PDB entry 3HOU | X-ray diffraction, 3.20 A resolution | chains C and K of the 15 polymer chains in the assembly

# Chain C
Molecule: DNA-directed RNA polymerase II subunit RPB3
Organism: Saccharomyces cerevisiae
Notes: EC 2.7.7.6
UniProt: P16370 (RPB3_YEAST); residues 1-318 here = UniProt positions 1-318
Chain sequence (318 residues; row label = number of the first residue in the row):
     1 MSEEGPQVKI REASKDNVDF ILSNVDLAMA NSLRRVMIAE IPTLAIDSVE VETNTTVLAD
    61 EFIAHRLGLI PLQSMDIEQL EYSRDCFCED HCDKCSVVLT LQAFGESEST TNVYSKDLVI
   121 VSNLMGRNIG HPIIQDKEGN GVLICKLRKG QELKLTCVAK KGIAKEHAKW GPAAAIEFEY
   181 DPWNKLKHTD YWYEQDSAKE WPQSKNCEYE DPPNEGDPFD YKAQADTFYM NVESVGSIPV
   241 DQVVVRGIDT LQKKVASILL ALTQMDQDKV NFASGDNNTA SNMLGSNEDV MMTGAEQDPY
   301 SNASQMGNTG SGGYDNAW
Not modelled in the structure: 1-2, 269-318
Ion coordination: Zn2+: Cys86, Cys88, Cys92, Cys95
Swiss-Prot annotation at these positions:
  - binding site (Zn(2+)): Cys86, Cys88, Cys92, Cys95
  - modified residue: Ser2 (N-acetylserine)
  - natural variant: Ala30 (A30D: In mutant RPB3-1)
  - mutagenesis: Lys9 (K9E: Transcript termination readthrough)

# Chain K
Molecule: DNA-directed RNA polymerase II subunit RPB11
Organism: Saccharomyces cerevisiae
Notes: EC 2.7.7.6
UniProt: P38902 (RPB11_YEAST); numbering as in UniProt (aligned over 1-120)
Chain sequence (120 residues; row label = number of the first residue in the row):
     1 MNAPDRFELF LLGEGESKLK IDPDTKAPNA VVITFEKEDH TLGNLIRAEL LNDRKVLFAA
    61 YKVEHPFFAR FKLRIQTTEG YDPKDALKNA CNSIINKLGA LKTNFETEWN LQTLAADDAF
Not modelled in the structure: 115-120
Swiss-Prot annotation at these positions:
  - mutagenesis: Glu108 (E108G/V: Transcript termination readthrough; E108K: Transcript termination readthrough. Lethal), Leu111 (L111P: Transcript termination readthrough), Leu114 (L114P: Transcript termination readthrough)

# Chain C / chain K interface
Pairs across the interface (81):
  Glu3(C) - Thr103(K)
  Glu3(C) - Asn104(K)
  Glu4(C) - Asn104(K)
  Gly5(C) - Ala100(K)
  Pro6(C) - Lys97(K)
  Pro6(C) - Leu101(K)
  Gln7(C) - Asn104(K)
  Val8(C) - Phe105(K)  hydrophobic
  Val8(C) - Glu108(K)
  Lys9(C) - Glu108(K)
  Ile10(C) - Phe105(K)  hydrophobic
  Ile10(C) - Glu108(K)  hydrogen bond (backbone-side chain)
  Ile10(C) - Trp109(K)  hydrophobic
  Ile10(C) - Gln112(K)
  Ala13(C) - Gln112(K)
  Ala13(C) - Thr113(K)
  Ala13(C) - Leu114(K)
  Ser14(C) - Trp109(K)
  Ser14(C) - Leu114(K)
  Val18(C) - Phe105(K)  hydrophobic
  Val18(C) - Trp109(K)  hydrophobic
  Leu22(C) - Leu101(K)  hydrophobic
  Ala28(C) - Asn44(K)
  Ala28(C) - Leu45(K)
  Ala28(C) - Ala48(K)  hydrophobic
  Met29(C) - Leu45(K)
  Met29(C) - Ile94(K)  hydrophobic
  Met29(C) - Lys97(K)
  Met29(C) - Leu98(K)  hydrophobic
  Ser32(C) - Thr41(K)
  Ser32(C) - Leu45(K)
  Arg35(C) - Asp39(K)  salt bridge
  Arg35(C) - His40(K)
  Arg35(C) - Thr41(K)  hydrogen bond
  Val36(C) - Thr41(K)
  Glu40(C) - Thr41(K)
  Arg84(C) - Phe10(K)
  Arg84(C) - Leu11(K)
  Ile163(C) - Phe10(K)  hydrophobic
  Ala164(C) - Arg6(K)
  Lys165(C) - Arg6(K)  hydrogen bond (backbone-side chain)
  Lys165(C) - Leu9(K)
  Lys165(C) - Phe10(K)
  Lys165(C) - Asp39(K)  salt bridge
  Glu166(C) - Arg6(K)  hydrogen bond (backbone-side chain)
  Glu166(C) - Phe10(K)
  His167(C) - Arg6(K)
  Val240(C) - Trp109(K)  hydrophobic
  Asp241(C) - Phe105(K)
  Asp241(C) - Trp109(K)
  Val244(C) - Phe105(K)  hydrophobic
  Val245(C) - Lys102(K)
  Val245(C) - Glu106(K)
  Ile248(C) - Leu98(K)
  Ile248(C) - Leu101(K)  hydrophobic
  Ile248(C) - Lys102(K)
  Asp249(C) - Lys102(K)  salt bridge
  Leu251(C) - Thr41(K)
  Leu251(C) - Leu45(K)  hydrophobic
  Leu251(C) - Leu98(K)  hydrophobic
  Gln252(C) - Ile95(K)  hydrogen bond (side chain-backbone)
  Gln252(C) - Leu98(K)
  Gln252(C) - Gly99(K)
  Lys254(C) - Glu38(K)  salt bridge
  Lys254(C) - Leu42(K)
  Val255(C) - Cys91(K)
  Val255(C) - Ile94(K)  hydrophobic
  Val255(C) - Ile95(K)  hydrophobic
  Ala256(C) - Ile95(K)  hydrophobic
  Ile258(C) - Leu19(K)
  Ile258(C) - Phe35(K)  hydrophobic
  Ile258(C) - Leu42(K)  hydrophobic
  Leu259(C) - Lys88(K)
  Leu259(C) - Cys91(K)  hydrophobic
  Leu259(C) - Asn92(K)
  Leu259(C) - Ile95(K)  hydrophobic
  Ala261(C) - Leu19(K)  hydrophobic
  Leu262(C) - Leu19(K)  hydrophobic
  Leu262(C) - Ile21(K)  hydrophobic
  Leu262(C) - Leu87(K)  hydrophobic
  Met265(C) - Leu19(K)
Also at the interface, not in a pair above, chain C (45 interface residues in all): Arg11, Phe20, Val25, Asp26, Asn31
Also at the interface, not in a pair above, chain K (39 interface residues in all): Phe7, Lys18, Lys84

# In short
45 residues of chain C face 39 of chain K across their interface; the contacts include 5 hydrogen bonds and 4
salt bridges. Among the polar pairs are Arg35(C)-Asp39(K), Lys165(C)-Asp39(K) and Asp249(C)-Lys102(K).
Chain C is DNA-directed RNA polymerase II subunit RPB3 and chain K is DNA-directed RNA polymerase II subunit
RPB11, both from Saccharomyces cerevisiae; the structure, Complete RNA polymerase II elongation complex I with
a T-U mismatch, was determined by X-ray diffraction together with 3HOV, 3HOW, 3HOX, 3HOY and 3HOZ from the
same study.
